Entry 5T5I (X-ray diffraction, 1.90 A resolution); this record covers chains A and C of the 12 polymer chains in the assembly.

== Chain A ==
Protein: Tungsten formylmethanofuran dehydrogenase subunit fwdA
Source organism: Methanothermobacter wolfeii
Sequence (569 residues; row label = number of the first residue in the row):
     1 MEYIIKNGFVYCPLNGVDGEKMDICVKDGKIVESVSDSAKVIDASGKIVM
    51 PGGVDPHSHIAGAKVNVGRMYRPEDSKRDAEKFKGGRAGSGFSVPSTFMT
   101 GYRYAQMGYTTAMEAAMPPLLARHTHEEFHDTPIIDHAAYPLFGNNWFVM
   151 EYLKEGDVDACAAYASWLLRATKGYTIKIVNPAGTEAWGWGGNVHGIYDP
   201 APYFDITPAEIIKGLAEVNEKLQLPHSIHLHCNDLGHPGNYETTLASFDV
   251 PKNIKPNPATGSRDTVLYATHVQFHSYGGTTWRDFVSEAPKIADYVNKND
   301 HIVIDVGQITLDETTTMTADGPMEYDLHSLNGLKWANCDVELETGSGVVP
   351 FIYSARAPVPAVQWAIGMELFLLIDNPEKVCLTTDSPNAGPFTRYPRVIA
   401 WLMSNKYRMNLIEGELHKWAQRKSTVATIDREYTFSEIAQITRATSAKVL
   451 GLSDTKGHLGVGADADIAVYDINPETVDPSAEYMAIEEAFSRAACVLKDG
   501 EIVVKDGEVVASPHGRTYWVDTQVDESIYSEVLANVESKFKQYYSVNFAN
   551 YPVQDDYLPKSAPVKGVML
Modified residues: Lys178 (lysine nz-carboxylic acid; KCX)
Bound ions: Zn2+ site 1: His57, His59, Lys178, Asp385; K+ site 1: Arg69, Arg72, Ser76 (shared with 1 residue of chain B); Zn2+ site 2: Lys178, His231, His271; K+ site 2: Asp264, Asp300; Mg2+: Val340, Thr344 (shared with 1 residue of chain B); Na+: Ile412, Gly414, Leu416

== Chain C ==
Protein: Tungsten-containing formylmethanofuran dehydrogenase 2 subunit C
Source organism: Methanothermobacter wolfeii
Notes: EC 1.2.99.5
Sequence (270 residues; row label = number of the first residue in the row):
     1 MSEIILTPKEQPEVPLEAPNIKPDVFAGKSIEEIKNIQIMHGNEVVKLGD
    51 FFEVSGEPADAPEDIKIIIDGDVYNTKRIGQEMTAGEIIVRGNVNMYVGA
   101 GMKGGKITVEGNAGSWAGQDMRGGEIEILGDAGDYVGSSYRGDWRGMSGG
   151 TITVHGNADNEIGEYMNGGKIIIKGDVNIMPGIHMNNGLIIIEGNVVARA
   201 GGEMAGGTIVVKGMMQEFLAGFKYLGVEKDIEVDGEELPGAFYKFEGDHA
   251 IKGAKGIVYAAVGCNGHIAP
Disordered / not traced: 1
Bound ions: Ca2+: Ser139, Tyr140, Asp143 (shared with 1 residue of chain B)

== Chain A / chain C interface ==
Residue-residue contacts - 15 pairs, chain A then chain C:
  Arg72(A) with Trp144(C)
  Pro73(A) with Tyr140(C); Arg141(C); Gly142(C)
  Glu74(A) with Arg141(C); Gly142(C); Asp143(C); Trp144(C)
  Lys77(A) with Asp120(C), salt bridge; Tyr140(C)
  Glu313(A) with Trp144(C); Arg145(C), salt bridge
  Leu333(A) with Trp144(C)
  Lys334(A) with Gly142(C), hydrogen bond (side chain-backbone)
  Ile352(A) with Arg145(C)
Other interface residues (no listed pair), chain A (9 interface residues in all): Pro350

== Overview ==
9 residues of chain A and 7 residues of chain C are in contact, with 1 hydrogen bond and 2 salt bridges. Polar
contacts include Lys77(A)-Asp120(C), Glu313(A)-Arg145(C) and Lys334(A)-Gly142(C). The Zn2+ site 1 is built by
His57(A), His59(A), Lys178(A) and Asp385(A).
Chain A is Tungsten formylmethanofuran dehydrogenase subunit fwdA and chain C is Tungsten-containing
formylmethanofuran dehydrogenase 2 subunit C, both from Methanothermobacter wolfeii; the structure,
Tungsten-containing formylmethanofuran dehydrogenase from methanothermobacter wolfeii, orthorhombic form at
1.9 A, was determined by X-ray diffraction together with 5T5M and 5T61 from the same study.
